PDB entry 5JDI | X-ray diffraction, 1.38 A resolution | chains A and D of the 4 polymer chains in the assembly

Chain A (and D):
Name: Pteridine reductase
Source organism: Trypanosoma brucei brucei
Notes: chain D of this document is another copy of the same molecule, construct and numbering; everything in this record applies to it too
UniProtKB: O76290 (O76290_TRYBB); residue numbers follow UniProt; this construct covers 1-268
Amino-acid sequence (288 residues; row label = number of the first residue in the row; numbers below 1 keep their minus sign (Met-19 is residue -19)):
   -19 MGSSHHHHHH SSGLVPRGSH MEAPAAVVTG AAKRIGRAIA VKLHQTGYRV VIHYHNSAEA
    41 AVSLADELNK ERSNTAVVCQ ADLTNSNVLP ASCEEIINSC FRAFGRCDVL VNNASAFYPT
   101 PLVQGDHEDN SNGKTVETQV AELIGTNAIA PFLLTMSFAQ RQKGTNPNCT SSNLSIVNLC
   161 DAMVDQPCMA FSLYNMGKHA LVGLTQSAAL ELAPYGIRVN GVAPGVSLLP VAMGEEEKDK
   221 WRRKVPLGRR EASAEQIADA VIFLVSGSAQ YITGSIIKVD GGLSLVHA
Disordered / not traced: -19 to 1, 105-113, 143-151 (chain D: -19 to 1, 105-113, 143-152)
Differences from the reference sequence: initiating methionine (-19); expression tag (-18 to 0)
Ligand contacts:
  - cofactor (6JO; 3,6-dihydroxy-2-(3-hydroxyphenyl)-4H-1-benzopyran-4-one): Arg14, Ser95, Phe97, Asp161, Met163, Tyr174, Gly205, Val206, Ser207, Leu208, Leu209, Pro210, Trp221
  - NADP (NAP; NADP nicotinamide-adenine-dinucleotide phosphate): Gly10, Lys13, Arg14, Ile15, Gly16, His33, Tyr34, His35, Asn36, Ser37, Ala61, Asp62, Leu63, Thr64, Asn93, Ala94, Ser95, Ala96, Thr126, Asn127, Leu159, Cys160, Asp161, Tyr174, Lys178, Pro204, Gly205, Val206, Ser207, Leu208
From the paper describing this entry:
  - binding site for cofactor: Arg14, Ser95, Phe97, Asp161, Gly205, Val206, Leu208, Leu209, Trp221

Chain A / chain D interface:
Residue-residue contacts (23):
  Met163(A) with His267(D)
  Asp165(A) with Leu265(D)
  Gln166(A) with Gln166(D); Ser264(D); Leu265(D); His267(D)
  Pro167(A) with Leu265(D); His267(D)
  Trp221(A) with His267(D)
  Lys224(A) with Ala268(D), hydrogen bond (side chain-backbone)
  Ser264(A) with Gln166(D)
  Leu265(A) with Asp165(D); Gln166(D); Pro167(D)
  Val266(A) with Ala268(D), hydrophobic
  His267(A) with Met163(D); Gln166(D); Pro167(D); Trp221(D); Ala268(D)
  Ala268(A) with Lys224(D), hydrogen bond (backbone-side chain); Val266(D), hydrophobic; His267(D)
Other interface residues (no listed pair), chain A (13 interface residues in all): Cys168, Leu263
Other interface residues (no listed pair), chain D (12 interface residues in all): Cys168

Overview:
13 residues of chain A and 12 residues of chain D are in contact, with 2 hydrogen bonds. Its one
hydrogen-bonded contact is Lys224(A)-Ala268(D). Ligands of chain A: NADP and cofactor. The paper reports a
binding site for cofactor at Arg14(A), Ser95(A) and Phe97(A) among others.
Chain A and chain D are both Pteridine reductase (Trypanosoma brucei brucei); the structure, Trypanosoma
brucei PTR1 in complex with cofactor and inhibitor NMT-H024 (compound 2), was determined by X-ray diffraction
(same publication as 5JCJ, 5JCX and 5JDC).
